5DEU - chains A and B of the 3 polymer chains in the assembly; structure by X-ray diffraction, 1.80 A resolution.

# Chain A
Molecule: Methylcytosine dioxygenase TET2, chimeric construct
Source organism: Homo sapiens
Notes: EC 1.14.11.-
UniProt: Q6N021 (TET2_HUMAN); the construct has insertions or renumbered stretches relative to UniProt, so the offset changes along the chain: 1129-1464 = UniProt 1129-1464; 1813-1828 = UniProt 1465-1480; 1844-1935 = UniProt 1844-1935
Amino-acid sequence (462 residues; row label = number of the first residue in the row; note: 348 numbers in that range are skipped by the numbering (no residue carries them; nothing is unmodelled there)):
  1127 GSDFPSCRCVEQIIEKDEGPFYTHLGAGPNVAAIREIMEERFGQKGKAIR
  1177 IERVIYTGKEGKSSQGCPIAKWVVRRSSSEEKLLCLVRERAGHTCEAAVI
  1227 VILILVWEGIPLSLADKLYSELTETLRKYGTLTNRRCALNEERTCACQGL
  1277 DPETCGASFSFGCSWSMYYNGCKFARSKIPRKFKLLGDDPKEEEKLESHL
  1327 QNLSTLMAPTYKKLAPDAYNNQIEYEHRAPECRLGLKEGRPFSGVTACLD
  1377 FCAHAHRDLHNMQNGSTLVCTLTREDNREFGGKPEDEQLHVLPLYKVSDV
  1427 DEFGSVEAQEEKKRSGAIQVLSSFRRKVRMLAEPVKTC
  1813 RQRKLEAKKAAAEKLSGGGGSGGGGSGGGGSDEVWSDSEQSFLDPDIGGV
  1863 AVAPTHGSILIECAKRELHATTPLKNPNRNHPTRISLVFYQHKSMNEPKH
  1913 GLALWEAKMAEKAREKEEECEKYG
Not modelled in the structure: 1127-1131, 1813-1841, 1922-1936
Differences from the reference sequence: expression tag (1127-1128, 1936); linker (1829-1843)
Metal / ion sites: Zn2+ site 1: Cys1133, Cys1135, His1219, Cys1221; Zn2+ site 2: Cys1193, Cys1271, Cys1273, His1380; Zn2+ site 3: Cys1289, Cys1298, Cys1358, His1912; Fe ion: His1382, Asp1384, His1881 (together with N-oxalylglycine)
Ligand contacts: N-oxalylglycine (OGA): Arg1261, Cys1374, Ala1379, His1382, Asp1384, Val1395, His1416, His1881, Thr1883, Arg1896, Ser1898, Val1900
Curated features (UniProtKB/Swiss-Prot):
  - region: Ser1290 to Ser1303 (Interaction with DNA)
  - binding site (Zn(2+)): Cys1133, Cys1135, Cys1193, His1219, Cys1221, Cys1271, Cys1273, Cys1289, Cys1298, Cys1358, His1380, His1912
  - binding site (2-oxoglutarate): Arg1261, Cys1374, His1416, Arg1896 to Ser1898
  - binding site (Fe cation): His1382, Asp1384, His1881
  - binding site (substrate): Asn1387, Tyr1902 to His1904
  - cross-link: Lys1299 (Glycyl lysine isopeptide (Lys-Gly) (interchain with G-Cter in ubiquitin))

# Chain B
Molecule: 12-nt DNA strand
Source organism: synthetic construct
Sequence (12 nucleotides; row label = number of the first residue in the row):
     1 ACCACXGGTGGT
Modified residues: 5HC (2'-deoxy-5-(hydroxymethyl)cytidine 5'-(dihydrogen phosphate)) at position 6

# How chain A and chain B interact
Pairs across the interface (24):
  Thr1259(A) - 5HC_6(B)  phosphate contact
  Arg1261(A) - 5HC_6(B)  hydrogen bond to the sugar
  Arg1262(A) - DA4(B)  phosphate contact
  Arg1262(A) - DC5(B)  salt bridge to the phosphate
  Arg1262(A) - 5HC_6(B)  hydrogen bond to the phosphate
  Ser1286(A) - 5HC_6(B)  sugar contact
  Ser1290(A) - DG7(B)  hydrogen bond to the phosphate
  Met1293(A) - DC5(B)  base contact
  Tyr1294(A) - DG7(B)  hydrogen bond to the base
  Tyr1295(A) - DG7(B)  hydrogen bond to the base
  Lys1299(A) - DG7(B)  salt bridge to the phosphate
  Lys1299(A) - DG8(B)  salt bridge to the phosphate
  Arg1302(A) - DG8(B)  base contact
  Arg1302(A) - DT9(B)  sugar contact
  Ser1303(A) - DG8(B)  hydrogen bond to the phosphate
  Ser1303(A) - DT9(B)  hydrogen bond to the phosphate
  Thr1372(A) - 5HC_6(B)  base contact
  Asp1384(A) - 5HC_6(B)  base contact
  His1386(A) - 5HC_6(B)  salt bridge to the phosphate
  Asn1387(A) - 5HC_6(B)  base contact
  Thr1463(A) - DC5(B)  phosphate contact
  Val1900(A) - 5HC_6(B)  base contact
  Tyr1902(A) - 5HC_6(B)  base contact
  His1904(A) - 5HC_6(B)  base contact
Other interface residues (no listed pair), chain A (24 interface residues in all): Asn1260, Arg1269, Trp1291, Phe1300, Cys1464
Other interface residues (no listed pair), chain B (7 interface residues in all): DG10

# Summary
24 residues of chain A and 7 residues of chain B are in contact; the contacts include 7 hydrogen bonds and 4
salt bridges. Among the polar pairs are Tyr1294(A)-DG7(B), Tyr1295(A)-DG7(B) and Arg1261(A)-5HC_6(B). Bound to
chain A: N-oxalylglycine.
Here chain A is Methylcytosine dioxygenase TET2, chimeric construct (Homo sapiens) and chain B is a 12-nt DNA
strand (synthetic construct). Entry 5DEU (Crystal structure of TET2-5hmC complex) was determined by X-ray
diffraction, deposited together with 5D9Y.
